Entry 7N28 (electron microscopy, 4.20 A resolution (low resolution: residue-level contacts below are approximate; hydrogen-bond / salt-bridge calls are withheld)); this record covers chains F and X of the 14 polymer chains in the assembly.

# Chain F
Name: Envelope glycoprotein gp120
Organism: Human immunodeficiency virus 1
UniProt: I6NF57 (I6NF57_9HIV1); the construct lacks a stretch of the UniProt sequence and is renumbered around it, so the offset changes along the chain: 31-136 = UniProt 30-135; 137-188 = UniProt 137-188; 190-309 = UniProt 189-308; 312-321 = UniProt 309-318; 5 more segments
Chain sequence (478 residues; numbered 31 to 513 plus 5 insertion-coded residues; 10 numbers in that range are skipped by the numbering (no residue carries them; nothing is unmodelled there); the number before each row is that of its first residue; a row labelled like 459A-459B holds insertion residues (459A, then the next letters in order)):
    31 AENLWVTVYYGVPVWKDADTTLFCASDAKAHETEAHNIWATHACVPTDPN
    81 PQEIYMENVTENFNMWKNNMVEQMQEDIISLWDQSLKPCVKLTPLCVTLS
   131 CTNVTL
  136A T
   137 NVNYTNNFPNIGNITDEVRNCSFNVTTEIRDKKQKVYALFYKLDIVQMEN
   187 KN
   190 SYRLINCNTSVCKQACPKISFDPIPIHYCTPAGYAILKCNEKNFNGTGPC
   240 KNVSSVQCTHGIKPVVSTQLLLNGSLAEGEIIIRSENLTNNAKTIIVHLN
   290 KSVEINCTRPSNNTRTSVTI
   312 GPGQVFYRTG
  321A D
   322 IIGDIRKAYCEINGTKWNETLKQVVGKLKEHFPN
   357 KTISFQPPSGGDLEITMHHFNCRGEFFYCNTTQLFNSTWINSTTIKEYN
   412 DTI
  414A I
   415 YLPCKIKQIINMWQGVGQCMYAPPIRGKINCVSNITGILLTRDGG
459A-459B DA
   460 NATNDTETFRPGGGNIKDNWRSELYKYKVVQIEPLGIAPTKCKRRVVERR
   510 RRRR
Disordered / not traced: 508-513
Differences from the reference sequence: conflict Ala-31 (Ser30 in I6NF57), Glu-32 (Asp31 in I6NF57), Pro-124 (His123 in I6NF57), Leu-179 (Thr in I6NF57), Cys-201 (Ile200 in I6NF57), Thr-358 (Lys355 in I6NF57), Thr-400 (Gly397 in I6NF57), Cys-433 (Ala425 in I6NF57), Cys-501 (Ala495 in I6NF57), Arg-509 (Glu503 in I6NF57), Arg-510 (Lys504 in I6NF57); expression tag (512-513)
Disulfides: Cys-54/Cys-74, Cys-119/Cys-205, Cys-126/Cys-196, Cys-131/Cys-157, Cys-201/Cys-433, Cys-218/Cys-247, Cys-228/Cys-239, Cys-296/Cys-331, Cys-378/Cys-445, Cys-385/Cys-418
Covalent attachments: N-acetylglucosamine (NAG) linked to Asn-88, Asn-133, Asn-149, Asn-156, Asn-197, Asn-234, Asn-241, Asn-289, Asn-295, Asn-301, Asn-334, Asn-339, Asn-355, Asn-386, Asn-392, Asn-405, Asn-448; glycan linked to Asn-160, Asn-262, Asn-276
Reported in the primary citation:
  - mutagenesis - N160A, T162A: abolished binding to CAP45
  - mutagenesis - R166A, K169E: decreased binding to CAP45
  - mutagenesis - I165L, K171R: decreased binding to 1157ipd3N4

# Chain X
Name: J033 antibody heavy chain
Organism: Macaca mulatta
Notes: antibody fragment or engineered binder
Chain sequence (230 residues; numbered 1 to 230; the number before each row is that of its first residue):
     1 QIHLQESGPGLVRPSETLSLTCDVSGGAFNDAYCSWIRRLPGGSLEWIGR
    51 ISGRDGYVESNPSLTGRVTMSIDATWKKIVLRLTSVTASDTATYFCAGET
   101 PEDDFGYYQPYFKSWGQGLLVTVSSASTKGPSVFPLAPSSKSTSGGTAAL
   151 GCLVKDYFPEPVTVSWNSGALTSGVHTFPAVLQSSGLYSLSSVVTVPSSS
   201 LGTQTYICNVNHKPSNTKVDKKVEPKSCDK
Disordered / not traced: 142-143, 228-230
Disulfides: Cys-22/Cys-96, Cys-152/Cys-208

# Chain F / chain X interface
Contacting residue pairs (19):
  Asn-160(F) with Tyr-107(X)
  Ile-165(F) with Arg-50(X)
  Arg-166(F) with Tyr-33(X); Ser-52(X); Asp-55(X); Tyr-57(X)
  Asp-167(F) with Tyr-33(X); Tyr-108(X)
  Lys-168(F) with Tyr-108(X); Gln-109(X)
  Lys-169(F) with Gly-106(X); Tyr-107(X); Gln-109(X)
  Gln-170(F) with Gln-109(X)
  Lys-171(F) with Asp-103(X); Asp-104(X); Phe-105(X); Tyr-107(X)
  Tyr-173(F) with Asp-104(X)

# Summary
9 residues of chain F face 12 of chain X across their interface. N-acetylglucosamine is covalently linked to
Asn-88(F), Asn-133(F), Asn-149(F), Asn-156(F), Asn-197(F) and Asn-234(F) and 11 more. From the paper: N160A
and T162A of chain F abolish binding to CAP45; R166A and K169E of chain F reduce binding to CAP45; 6
substitutions were tested in all.
Here chain F is Envelope glycoprotein gp120 (Human immunodeficiency virus 1) and chain X is J033 antibody
heavy chain (Macaca mulatta). Entry 7N28 (Cryo-EM structure of broadly neutralizing V2-apex-targeting antibody
J033 in complex with HIV-1 Env) was determined by electron microscopy, deposited together with 7MXD.
